3ORX - chain A; structure by X-ray diffraction, 2.20 A resolution.

== Chain A ==
Name: 3-phosphoinositide-dependent protein kinase 1
From: Homo sapiens
Notes: EC 2.7.11.1; fragment: Catalytic domain
Reference sequence: O15530 (PDPK1_HUMAN); numbering as in UniProt (aligned over 51-359)
Amino-acid sequence (316 residues; row label = number of the first residue in the row):
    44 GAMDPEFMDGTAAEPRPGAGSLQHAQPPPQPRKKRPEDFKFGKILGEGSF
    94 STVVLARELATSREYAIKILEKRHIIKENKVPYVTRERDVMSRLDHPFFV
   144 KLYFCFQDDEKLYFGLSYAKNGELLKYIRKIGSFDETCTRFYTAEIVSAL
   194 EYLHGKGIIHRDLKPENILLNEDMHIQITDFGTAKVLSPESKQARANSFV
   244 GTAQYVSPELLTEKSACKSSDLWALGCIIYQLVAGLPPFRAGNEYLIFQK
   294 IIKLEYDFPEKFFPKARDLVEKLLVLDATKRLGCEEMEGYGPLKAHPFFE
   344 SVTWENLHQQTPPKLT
Disordered / not traced: 44-74, 237
Construct notes: expression tag (44-50); engineered mutation Cys148 (Thr in O15530)
Modified / non-standard residues: Ser241 (phosphoserine; SEP)
Curated features (UniProtKB/Swiss-Prot):
  - active site: Asp205 (Proton acceptor)
  - binding site (ATP): Ser92 to Ser94, Lys111, Ser160 to Ala162, Glu166, Glu209, Asp223
  - modified residue: Ser241 (Phosphoserine), Lys304 (N6-acetyllysine), Thr354 (Phosphothreonine)
  - mutagenesis: Ser241 (S241A: No activation), Ala277 (A277V: 3-fold increase in kinase activity), Thr354 (T354A: Abolishes phosphorylation by MELK)
Small-molecule neighbours: 1F8 (2-methyl-N-(2-sulfanylethyl)-1-benzofuran-3-carboxamide): Lys76, Ile118, Val124, Val127, Arg131, Cys148, Phe149, Gln150, Leu155
Reported in the primary citation:
  - binding site for 1F8: Lys115, Ile118, Ile119, Val124, Val127, Arg131, Cys148, Gln150, Leu155
  - contacts within the chain: Tyr126-Ser241 (hydrogen bond), Arg129-Ser241, Lys111-Glu130 (salt bridge), Arg204-Ser241
  - post-translational modification sites: Ser241
  - conformationally variable residues (order/disorder transition, side-chain flip): Tyr126, Ser231 to Gln236
  - mutagenesis - K115C (approximately 20-50%), I119C (approximately 20-50%), V124C (approximately 20-50%), R131C (approximately 20-50%), T148C (approximately 20-50%), Q150C (approximately 20-50%): decreased catalytic activity
  - catalytic residues: Lys111, Glu130, Arg204 (citing earlier work)
  - mutagenesis - Y126F/T148C: decreased catalytic activity on 1F8

== Overview ==
Chain A binds compound 1F8. Curated annotation (UniProt) lists active-site residue Asp205, 10 ATP-binding
residues and 3 mutagenesis sites. From the paper: catalytic residues Lys111, Glu130 and Arg204; K115C, I119C
and V124C, among others, reduce catalytic activity; 7 substitutions were tested in all.
Chain A is 3-phosphoinositide-dependent protein kinase 1 (Homo sapiens); the structure, PDK1 mutant bound to
allosteric disulfide fragment inhibitor 1F8, was determined by X-ray diffraction together with 3ORZ and 3OTU
from the same study.
